PDB entry 8H8O | X-ray diffraction, 1.50 A resolution | chain A

Chain A:
Protein: Ferritin light chain
From: Equus caballus
UniProt: P02791 (FRIL_HORSE); residues 1-174 here correspond to UniProt positions 2-175 (UniProt number = residue number + 1)
Sequence (174 residues; numbered 1 to 174; the number before each row is that of its first residue):
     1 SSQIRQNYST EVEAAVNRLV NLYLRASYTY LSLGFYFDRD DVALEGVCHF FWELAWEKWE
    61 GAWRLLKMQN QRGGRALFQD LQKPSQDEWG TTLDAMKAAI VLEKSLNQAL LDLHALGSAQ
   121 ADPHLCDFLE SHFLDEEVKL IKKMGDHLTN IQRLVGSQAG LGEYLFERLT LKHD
Sequence notes: engineered mutation Trp-52 (Arg53 in P02791), Trp-56 (Glu57 in P02791), Trp-59 (Arg60 in P02791), Trp-63 (Glu64 in P02791)
Bound ions: Cd2+ site 1 near Glu-11 (its only coordinating residue here); Cd2+ site 2 near Asp-80 (its only coordinating residue here); Cd2+ site 3 near Glu-130 (its only coordinating residue here); Cd2+ site 4 near His-132 (its only coordinating residue here)
Curated features (UniProtKB/Swiss-Prot):
  - region: Glu-53 to Ala-55, Glu-57, Lys-58, Glu-60 (Catalytic site for iron oxidation)
  - binding site (Fe cation): Glu-53, Glu-57, Glu-60
  - modified residue: Ser-1 (N-acetylserine)

Summary:
Curated annotation (UniProt) lists 3 Fe cation-binding residues.
Chain A is Ferritin light chain (Equus caballus); the structure, Crystal structure of
apo-R52W/E56W/R59W/E63W-rHLFr, was determined by X-ray diffraction (same publication as 8H8L, 8H8M and 8H8N).
